Entry 1VEQ (X-ray diffraction, 3.98 A resolution); this record covers chains F and K of the 12 polymer chains in the assembly.

[Chain F (and K)]
Name: starvation-induced DNA protecting protein
From: Mycobacterium smegmatis
Notes: chain K of this document is another copy of the same molecule, construct and numbering; everything in this record applies to it too
UniProt: Q8VP75 (Q8VP75_MYCSM); numbering as in UniProt (aligned over 1-183)
Sequence (183 residues; each row starts with the number of its first residue):
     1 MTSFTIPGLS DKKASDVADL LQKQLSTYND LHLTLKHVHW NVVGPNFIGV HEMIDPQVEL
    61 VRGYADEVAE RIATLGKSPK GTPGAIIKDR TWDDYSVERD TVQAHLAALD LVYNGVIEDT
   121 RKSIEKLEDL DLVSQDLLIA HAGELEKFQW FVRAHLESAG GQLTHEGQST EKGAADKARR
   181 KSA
Unresolved in the structure: 1-2, 161-183
Bound ions: Fe ion site 1: H39 (shared with 2 residues of chain L); Fe ion site 2: D66, E70 (shared with 1 residue of chain L)

[How chain F and chain K interact]
Pairs across the interface (17; chain F residue first):
  W40(F) - W150(K)
  V43(F) - A154(K)
  V43(F) - E157(K)
  V43(F) - S158(K)
  G44(F) - A154(K)  hydrogen bond (backbone-backbone)
  G44(F) - H155(K)
  P45(F) - N46(K)  hydrogen bond (backbone-side chain)
  P45(F) - H155(K)
  F47(F) - F151(K)  hydrophobic
  F47(F) - A154(K)  hydrophobic
  F47(F) - H155(K)
  I48(F) - G49(K)
  I48(F) - M53(K)  hydrophobic
  I48(F) - H155(K)
  H51(F) - F151(K)
  R99(F) - E157(K)  salt bridge
  R99(F) - A159(K)
Interface residues without a listed pair, chain F (10 interface residues in all): N46, D100
Interface residues without a listed pair, chain K (13 interface residues in all): Q103, L156, G160

[Overview]
10 residues of chain F and 13 residues of chain K are in contact; the contacts include 2 hydrogen bonds and 1
salt bridge. Among the polar pairs are R99(F)-E157(K), P45(F)-N46(K) and G44(F)-A154(K). The Fe ion site 2 is
built by D66(F) and E70(F).
Both chains are starvation-induced DNA protecting protein (Mycobacterium smegmatis). Entry 1VEQ (Mycobacterium
smegmatis Dps Hexagonal form) was determined by X-ray diffraction, deposited together with 1VEI and 1VEL.
